Entry 6H5Z (X-ray diffraction, 1.80 A resolution); this record covers chain A.

== Chain A ==
Molecule: Neuroglobin
Organism: Mus musculus
UniProt: Q9ER97 (NGB_MOUSE); residue numbers follow UniProt; this construct covers 4-149
Amino-acid sequence (146 residues; each row starts with the number of its first residue):
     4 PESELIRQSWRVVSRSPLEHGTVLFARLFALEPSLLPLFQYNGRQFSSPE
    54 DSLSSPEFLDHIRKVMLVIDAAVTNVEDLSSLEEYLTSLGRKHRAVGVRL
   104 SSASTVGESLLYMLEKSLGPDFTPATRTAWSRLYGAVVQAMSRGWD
Sequence notes: conflict S55 (Cys in Q9ER97), S120 (Cys in Q9ER97); engineered mutation A106 (Phe in Q9ER97)
Ion coordination: heme Fe: H64, H96
Residues lining bound ligands:
  - 1,4-diethylene dioxide (DIO): L21, P59, L62, D63, R66
  - heme (HEM): L31, L38, L41, F42, Y44, E60, H64, K67, V68, V71, I72, Y88, L92, K95, H96, V99, V101, V109, Y137, M144
What the authors report for this chain:
  - mutagenesis - F106A: increased binding to CO
  - heme coordination: H64, H96
  - conformationally variable residues (side-chain flip): F42

== Overview ==
Chain A binds heme and 1,4-diethylene dioxide. H64 and H96 form the heme Fe site. The paper reports that F106A
increases binding to CO; heme coordination by H64 and H96.
Chain A is Neuroglobin (Mus musculus); the structure, Ferric murine neuroglobin F106A mutant, was determined
by X-ray diffraction, deposited together with 6H6C, 6H6I and 6H6J.
